8QED - chain A; structure by electron microscopy, 3.27 A resolution.

[Chain A]
Name: NPC intracellular sterol transporter 1-related protein 1
Source organism: Saccharomyces cerevisiae
Reference sequence: Q12200 (NPC1_YEAST); residues 1-1170 here = UniProt positions 1-1170
Chain sequence (1170 residues; each row starts with the number of its first residue):
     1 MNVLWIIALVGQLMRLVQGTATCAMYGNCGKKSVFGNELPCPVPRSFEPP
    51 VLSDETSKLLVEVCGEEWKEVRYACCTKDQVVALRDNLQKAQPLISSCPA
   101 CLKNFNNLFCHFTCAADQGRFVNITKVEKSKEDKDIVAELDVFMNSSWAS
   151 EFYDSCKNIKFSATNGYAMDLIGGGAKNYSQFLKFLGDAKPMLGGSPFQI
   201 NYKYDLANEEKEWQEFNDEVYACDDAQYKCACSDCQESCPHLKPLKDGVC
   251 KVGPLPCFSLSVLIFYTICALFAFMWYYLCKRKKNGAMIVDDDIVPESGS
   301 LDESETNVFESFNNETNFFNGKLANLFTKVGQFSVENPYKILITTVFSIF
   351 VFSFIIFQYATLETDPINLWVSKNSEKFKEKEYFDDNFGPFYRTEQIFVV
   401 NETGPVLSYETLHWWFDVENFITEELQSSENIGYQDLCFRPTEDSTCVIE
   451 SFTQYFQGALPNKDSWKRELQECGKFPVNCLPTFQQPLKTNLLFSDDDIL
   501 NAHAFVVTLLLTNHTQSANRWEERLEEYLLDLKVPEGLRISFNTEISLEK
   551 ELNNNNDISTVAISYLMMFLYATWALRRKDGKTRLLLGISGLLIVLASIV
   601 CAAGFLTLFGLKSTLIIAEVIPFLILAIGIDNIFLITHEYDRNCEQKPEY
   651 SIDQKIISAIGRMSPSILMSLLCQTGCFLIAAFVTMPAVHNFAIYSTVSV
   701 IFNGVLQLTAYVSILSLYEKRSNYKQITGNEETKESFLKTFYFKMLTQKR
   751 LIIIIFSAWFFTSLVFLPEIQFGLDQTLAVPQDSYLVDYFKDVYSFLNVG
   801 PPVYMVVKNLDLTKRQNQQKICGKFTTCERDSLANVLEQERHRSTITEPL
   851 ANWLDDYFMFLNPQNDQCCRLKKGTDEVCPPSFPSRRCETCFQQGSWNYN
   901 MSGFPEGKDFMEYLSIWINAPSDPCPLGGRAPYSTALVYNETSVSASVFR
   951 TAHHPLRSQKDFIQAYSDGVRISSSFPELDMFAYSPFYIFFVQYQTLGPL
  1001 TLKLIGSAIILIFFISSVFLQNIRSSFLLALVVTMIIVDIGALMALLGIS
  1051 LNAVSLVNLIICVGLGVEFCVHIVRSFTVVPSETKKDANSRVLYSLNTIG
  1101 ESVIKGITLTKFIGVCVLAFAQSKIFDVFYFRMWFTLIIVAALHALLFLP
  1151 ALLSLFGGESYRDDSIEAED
Unresolved in the structure: 1-20, 280-307, 729-735, 1157-1170
Cystine bridges: Cys-23/Cys-75, Cys-29/Cys-41, Cys-64/Cys-110, Cys-76/Cys-114, Cys-98/Cys-230, Cys-101/Cys-156, Cys-223/Cys-235, Cys-232/Cys-239, Cys-438/Cys-447, Cys-473/Cys-480, Cys-822/Cys-828, Cys-868/Cys-925, Cys-869/Cys-891, Cys-879/Cys-888
Glycans and other covalent adducts: N-acetylglucosamine (NAG) linked to Asn-401, Asn-513, Asn-900, Asn-940
Small-molecule neighbours:
  - ergosterol (ERG), molecule 1: Leu-84, Asn-87, Lys-90, Ala-91, Phe-109, Phe-112, Thr-113, Leu-171, Ile-172, Phe-185, Leu-186, Leu-193, Gly-194, Gly-195, Ser-196, Pro-197, Ile-200
  - ergosterol (ERG), molecule 2: Leu-369, Trp-370, Leu-548, Leu-552, Ile-616, Ile-617, Ala-688, Leu-774, Gln-776, Ala-779, Phe-790, Gln-959, Phe-962, Phe-987, Phe-990, Phe-991, Val-1054, Ile-1125
  - phosphatidylethanolamine (PTY): Cys-250, Phe-258, Phe-760, Leu-764, Leu-767, Pro-768, Ile-770, Gly-998, Thr-1001, Leu-1002, Ile-1005, Gly-1006, Ile-1009, Ile-1010, Phe-1013, Phe-1027, Ala-1030, Leu-1031, Thr-1034, Ile-1037, Val-1038, Leu-1051, Leu-1059
UniProt features mapped onto this chain:
  - glycosylation (N-linked (GlcNAc...) asparagine): Asn-123, Asn-145, Asn-178, Asn-314, Asn-401, Asn-513, Asn-900, Asn-940
  - mutagenesis: Tyr-718 (Y718D: Sphingolipids mislocalization and no growth at 38 degrees Celsius)
What the authors report for this chain:
  - contacts within the chain: Asp-631/Lys-1111, Glu-1068/Lys-1111

[Overview]
Bound to chain A: ergosterol and phosphatidylethanolamine. Covalently linked N-acetylglucosamine: at Asn-401,
Asn-513, Asn-900 and Asn-940. UniProt lists one mutagenesis site. The paper reports contacts within the chain
involving Lys-1111, Asp-631 and Glu-1068.
Chain A is NPC intracellular sterol transporter 1-related protein 1 (Saccharomyces cerevisiae); the structure,
S. cerevisia Niemann-Pick type C protein NCR1 in LMNG at pH 5.5, was determined by electron microscopy (same
publication as 8QEB, 8QEC and 8QEE).
